PDB entry 6LQH | electron microscopy, 2.94 A resolution | chains a and b of the 18 polymer chains in the assembly

# Chain a (and b)
Molecule: Curli production assembly/transport component CsgF
From: Escherichia coli K-12
Notes: chain b of this document is another copy of the same molecule, construct and numbering; everything in this record applies to it too
Reference sequence: P0AE98 (CSGF_ECOLI); residues 1-138 here = UniProt positions 1-138
Chain sequence (144 residues; row label = number of the first residue in the row):
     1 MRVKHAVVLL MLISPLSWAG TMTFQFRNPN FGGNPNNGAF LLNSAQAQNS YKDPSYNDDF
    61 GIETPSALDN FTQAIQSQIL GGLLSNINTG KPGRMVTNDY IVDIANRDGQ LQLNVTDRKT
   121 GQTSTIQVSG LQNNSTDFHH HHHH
Not modelled in the structure: 1-19, 54-144
Sequence notes: expression tag (139-144)
Reported in the primary citation:
  - mutagenesis - N43R: decreased growth

# Chain a / chain b interface
Pairs across the interface (17; chain a residue first):
  R27(a) - F31(b)
  R27(a) - G32(b)
  N34(a) - G33(b)
  N34(a) - P35(b)
  N36(a) - P35(b)
  N36(a) - N36(b)
  N37(a) - P29(b)
  N37(a) - P35(b)
  F40(a) - P29(b)  hydrophobic
  F40(a) - N30(b)
  F40(a) - G38(b)
  F40(a) - L42(b)  hydrophobic
  L41(a) - N30(b)
  N43(a) - L42(b)
  S44(a) - L42(b)
  A47(a) - L42(b)  hydrophobic
  A47(a) - Q46(b)
Other interface residues (no listed pair), chain b (11 interface residues in all): A39

# In short
Chain a and chain b form an interface of 9 and 11 residues respectively. The paper reports that N43R of chain
a reduces growth.
Both chains are Curli production assembly/transport component CsgF (Escherichia coli K-12). Entry 6LQH (High
resolution architecture of curli complex) was determined by electron microscopy, deposited together with 6LQJ
and 7BRM.
